Entry 8EJF (electron microscopy, 3.72 A resolution); this record covers chains A and B of the 6 polymer chains in the assembly.

# Chain A (and B)
Name: Glycoprotein GP1
Organism: Lassa mammarenavirus
Notes: chain B of this document is another copy of the same molecule, construct and numbering; everything in this record applies to it too
UniProtKB: V9VG48 (V9VG48_LASV); residues 1-259 here correspond to UniProt positions 36-294 (UniProt number = residue number + 35)
Amino-acid sequence (259 residues; numbered 1 to 259; the number before each row is that of its first residue):
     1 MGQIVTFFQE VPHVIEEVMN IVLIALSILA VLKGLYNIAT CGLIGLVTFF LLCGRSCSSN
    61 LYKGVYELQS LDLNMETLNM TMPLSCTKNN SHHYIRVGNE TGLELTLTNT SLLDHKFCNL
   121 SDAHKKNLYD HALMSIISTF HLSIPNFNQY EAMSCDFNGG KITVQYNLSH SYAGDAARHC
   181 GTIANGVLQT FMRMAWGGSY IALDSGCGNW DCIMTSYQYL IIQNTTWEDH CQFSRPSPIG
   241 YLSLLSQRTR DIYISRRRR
Unresolved in the structure: 1-58, 256-259
Sequence notes: engineered mutation Cys-207 (His242 in V9VG48), Arg-258 (Leu293 in V9VG48), Arg-259 (Leu294 in V9VG48)
Disulfide bonds: Cys-86/Cys-231, Cys-118/Cys-155, Cys-180/Cys-212
Glycans and other covalent adducts: glycan linked to Asn-79, Asn-167; N-acetylglucosamine (NAG) linked to Asn-89, Asn-99, Asn-109, Asn-119, Asn-224
What the authors report for this chain:
  - specificity-determining residues: Asp-114
  - mutagenesis - D114N: increased binding to 19.7E
  - conformationally variable residues (loop rearrangement): Tyr-166 to Gly-181

# Interface between chain A and chain B
Contacting residue pairs (17):
  Tyr-150(A) with His-124(B), hydrogen bond (side chain-backbone)
  Arg-178(A) with Asn-127(B)
  Arg-250(A) with Leu-245(B); Gln-247(B); Arg-248(B)
  Ile-252(A) with Leu-142(B), hydrophobic
  Tyr-253(A) with His-124(B); Met-134(B); Ser-135(B); Ser-138(B), hydrogen bond (backbone-side chain)
  Ile-254(A) with His-124(B); Ser-138(B); Leu-142(B)
  Ser-255(A) with Leu-120(B); His-124(B), hydrogen bond (backbone-side chain); Ser-138(B), hydrogen bond (backbone-side chain); His-141(B)
Interface residues without a listed pair, chain A (11 interface residues in all): Asn-146, Asn-148, Cys-180, Gly-181
Interface residues without a listed pair, chain B (16 interface residues in all): Lys-125, Tyr-129, His-131, Ile-137, Arg-250

# Overview
11 residues of chain A and 16 residues of chain B are in contact; the contacts include 4 hydrogen bonds. Polar
pairs include Tyr-150(A)/His-124(B), Tyr-253(A)/Ser-138(B) and Ser-255(A)/His-124(B). N-acetylglucosamine is
covalently linked to Asn-89(A), Asn-99(A), Asn-109(A), Asn-119(A) and Asn-224(A). From the paper: D114N of
chain A increases binding to 19.7E; the specificity determinant Asp-114(A).
Both chains are Glycoprotein GP1 (Lassa mammarenavirus). Entry 8EJF (Structure of lineage V Lassa virus
glycoprotein complex (strain Soromba-R)) was determined by electron microscopy together with 8EJD, 8EJE, 8EJG
and 8EJI from the same study.
